PDB entry 6XCH | X-ray diffraction, 2.20 A resolution | chains A and C

Chain A:
Protein: 3C-like proteinase
Organism: Severe acute respiratory syndrome coronavirus 2
Notes: EC 3.4.22.69
Reference sequence: P0DTD1 (R1AB_SARS2); residues 1-306 here correspond to UniProt positions 3264-3569 (UniProt number = residue number + 3263)
Chain sequence (306 residues; numbered 1 to 306; the number before each row is that of its first residue):
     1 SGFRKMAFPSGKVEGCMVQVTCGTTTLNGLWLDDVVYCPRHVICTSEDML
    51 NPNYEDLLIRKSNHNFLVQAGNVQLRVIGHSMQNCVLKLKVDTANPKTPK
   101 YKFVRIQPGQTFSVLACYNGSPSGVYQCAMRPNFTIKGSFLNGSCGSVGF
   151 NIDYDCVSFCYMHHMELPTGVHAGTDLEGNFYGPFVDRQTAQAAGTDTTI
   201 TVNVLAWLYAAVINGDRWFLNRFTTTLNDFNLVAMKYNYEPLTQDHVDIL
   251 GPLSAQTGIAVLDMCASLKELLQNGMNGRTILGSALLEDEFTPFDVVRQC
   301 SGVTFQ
From the paper describing this entry:
  - catalytic residues: His-41, Gly-143, Cys-145
  - binding site for Leupeptin (chain C): Gly-143, Ser-144, Cys-145, His-163, His-164, Glu-166, Gln-189
  - conformationally variable residues (helix shift, loop rearrangement, side-chain flip): Ser-46, Met-49, Met-165, Pro-168

Chain C:
Protein: Leupeptin
Chain sequence (4 residues; row label = number of the first residue in the row):
     1 XLLX
Modified positions: ACE (acetyl group) at position 1; AR7 (amino{[(4S)-4-amino-5,5-dihydroxypentyl]amino}methaniminium) at position 4

Interface between chain A and chain C:
Contacting residue pairs (18; chain A residue first):
  His-41(A) with Leu-3(C); AR7_4(C)
  Met-49(A) with Leu-3(C), hydrophobic
  Tyr-54(A) with Leu-3(C)
  Asn-142(A) with AR7_4(C)
  Gly-143(A) with AR7_4(C), hydrogen bond (backbone-backbone)
  Ser-144(A) with AR7_4(C)
  Cys-145(A) with AR7_4(C), covalent bond
  His-164(A) with Leu-3(C); AR7_4(C), hydrogen bond (backbone-backbone)
  Met-165(A) with ACE_1(C); Leu-2(C); Leu-3(C), hydrophobic
  Glu-166(A) with ACE_1(C); Leu-2(C), hydrogen bond (backbone-backbone)
  Asp-187(A) with Leu-3(C)
  Gln-189(A) with ACE_1(C)
  Thr-190(A) with ACE_1(C)
Other interface residues (no listed pair), chain A (17 interface residues in all): Leu-141, His-163, Pro-168, Arg-188

Overview:
17 residues of chain A face 4 of chain C across their interface, with 1 covalent bond and 3 hydrogen bonds.
The backbones hydrogen-bond at Gly-143(A)/AR7_4(C), His-164(A)/AR7_4(C) and Glu-166(A)/Leu-2(C). The paper
reports catalytic residues His-41(A), Gly-143(A) and Cys-145(A); a binding site for Leupeptin (chain C) at
Gly-143(A), Ser-144(A) and Cys-145(A) among others.
Here chain A is 3C-like proteinase (Severe acute respiratory syndrome coronavirus 2) and chain C is Leupeptin.
Entry 6XCH (Room-temperature X-ray Crystal structure of SARS-CoV-2 main protease in complex with Leupeptin)
was determined by X-ray diffraction, deposited together with 6XQS, 6XQT and 6XQU.
